8EHF - chains R and J of the 8 polymer chains in the assembly; structure by electron microscopy, 3.30 A resolution.

== Chain R ==
Molecule: 19-nt RNA strand
Sequence (19 nucleotides; row label = number of the first residue in the row):
     1 UCAUCCGGCGAUGUGUGCU
Unresolved in the structure: 1-9

== Chain J ==
Name: DNA-directed RNA polymerase subunit beta'
Organism: Escherichia coli
Notes: EC 2.7.7.6
UniProt: C3SIA2 (C3SIA2_ECOLX); residues 2-1407 here = UniProt positions 2-1407
Amino-acid sequence (1407 residues; row label = number of the first residue in the row):
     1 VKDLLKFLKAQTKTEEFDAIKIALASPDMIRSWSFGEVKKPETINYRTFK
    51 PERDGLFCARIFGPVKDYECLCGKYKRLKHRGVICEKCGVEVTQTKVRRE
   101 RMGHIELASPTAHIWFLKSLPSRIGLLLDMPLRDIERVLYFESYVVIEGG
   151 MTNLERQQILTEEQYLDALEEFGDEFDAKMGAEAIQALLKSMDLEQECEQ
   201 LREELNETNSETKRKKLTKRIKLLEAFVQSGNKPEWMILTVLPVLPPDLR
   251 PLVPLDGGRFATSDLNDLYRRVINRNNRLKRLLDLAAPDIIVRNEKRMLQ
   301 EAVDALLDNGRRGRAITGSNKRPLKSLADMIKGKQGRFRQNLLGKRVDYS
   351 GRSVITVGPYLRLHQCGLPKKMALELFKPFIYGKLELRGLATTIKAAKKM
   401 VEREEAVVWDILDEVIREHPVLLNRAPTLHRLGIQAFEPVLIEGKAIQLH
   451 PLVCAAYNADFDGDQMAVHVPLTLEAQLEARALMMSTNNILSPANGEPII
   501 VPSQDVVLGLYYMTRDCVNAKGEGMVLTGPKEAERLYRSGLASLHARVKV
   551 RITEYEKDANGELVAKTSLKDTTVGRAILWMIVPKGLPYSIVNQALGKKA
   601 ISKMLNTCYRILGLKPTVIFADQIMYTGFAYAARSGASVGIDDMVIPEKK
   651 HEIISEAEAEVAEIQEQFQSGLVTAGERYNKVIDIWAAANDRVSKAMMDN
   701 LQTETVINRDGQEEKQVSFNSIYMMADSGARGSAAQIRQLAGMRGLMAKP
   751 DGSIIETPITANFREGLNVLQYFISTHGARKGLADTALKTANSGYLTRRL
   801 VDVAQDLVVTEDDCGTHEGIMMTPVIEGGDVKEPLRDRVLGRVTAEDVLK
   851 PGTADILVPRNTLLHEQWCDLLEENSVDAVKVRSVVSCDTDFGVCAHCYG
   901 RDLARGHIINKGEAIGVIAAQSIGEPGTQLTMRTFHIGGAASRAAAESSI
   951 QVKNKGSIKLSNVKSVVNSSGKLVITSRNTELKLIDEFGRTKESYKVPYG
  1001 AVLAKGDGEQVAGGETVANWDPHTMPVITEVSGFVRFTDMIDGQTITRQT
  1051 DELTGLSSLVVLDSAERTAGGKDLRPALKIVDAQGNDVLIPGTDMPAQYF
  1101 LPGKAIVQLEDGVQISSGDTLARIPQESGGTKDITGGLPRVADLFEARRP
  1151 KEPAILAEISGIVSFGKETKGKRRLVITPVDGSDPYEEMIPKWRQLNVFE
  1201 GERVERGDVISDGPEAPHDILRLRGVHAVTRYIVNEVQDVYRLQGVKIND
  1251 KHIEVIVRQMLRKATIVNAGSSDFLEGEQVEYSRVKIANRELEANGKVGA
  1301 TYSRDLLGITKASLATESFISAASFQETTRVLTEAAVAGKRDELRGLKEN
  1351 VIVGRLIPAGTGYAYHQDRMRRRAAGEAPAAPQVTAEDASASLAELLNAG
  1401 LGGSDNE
Unresolved in the structure: 1-15, 934-947, 1127-1133, 1374-1407
Sequence notes: expression tag (1)
Ion coordination: Zn2+ site 1: Cys70, Cys72, Cys85, Cys88; Mg2+: Asp460, Asp462, Asp464; Zn2+ site 2: Cys814, Cys888, Cys895, Cys898

== Chain R / chain J interface ==
Pairs across the interface (11):
  G10(R) - Val253(J)  base contact
  G10(R) - Ala261(J)  base contact
  G10(R) - Thr262(J)  base contact
  A11(R) - Lys325(J)  phosphate contact
  U12(R) - Arg322(J)  hydrogen bond to the sugar
  U12(R) - Lys325(J)  salt bridge to the phosphate
  G13(R) - Arg322(J)  sugar contact
  C18(R) - Gly463(J)  sugar contact
  U19(R) - Arg425(J)  hydrogen bond to the phosphate
  U19(R) - Asp462(J)  phosphate contact
  U19(R) - Asp464(J)  phosphate contact
Interface residues without a listed pair, chain J (12 interface residues in all): Asp264, Gln335, Pro427

== In short ==
The interface between chain R and chain J involves 6 residues on one side and 12 on the other; the contacts
include 2 hydrogen bonds and 1 salt bridge. Among the polar pairs are U12(R)-Arg322(J), U19(R)-Arg425(J) and
U12(R)-Lys325(J).
Chain R is a 19-nt RNA strand and chain J is DNA-directed RNA polymerase subunit beta' (Escherichia coli); the
structure, Cryo-EM structure of his-elemental paused elongation complex with an unfolded TL (1), was
determined by electron microscopy, deposited together with 8EG7, 8EG8, 8EGB, 8EH8, 8EH9, 8EHA and 8EHI.
